Entry 2GC7 (X-ray diffraction, 1.90 A resolution); this record covers chains A and B of the 4 polymer chains in the assembly.

[Chain A]
Name: Methylamine dehydrogenase heavy chain
Source organism: Paracoccus denitrificans
Notes: EC 1.4.99.3
Sequence (386 residues; numbered 1 to 386; the number before each row is that of its first residue):
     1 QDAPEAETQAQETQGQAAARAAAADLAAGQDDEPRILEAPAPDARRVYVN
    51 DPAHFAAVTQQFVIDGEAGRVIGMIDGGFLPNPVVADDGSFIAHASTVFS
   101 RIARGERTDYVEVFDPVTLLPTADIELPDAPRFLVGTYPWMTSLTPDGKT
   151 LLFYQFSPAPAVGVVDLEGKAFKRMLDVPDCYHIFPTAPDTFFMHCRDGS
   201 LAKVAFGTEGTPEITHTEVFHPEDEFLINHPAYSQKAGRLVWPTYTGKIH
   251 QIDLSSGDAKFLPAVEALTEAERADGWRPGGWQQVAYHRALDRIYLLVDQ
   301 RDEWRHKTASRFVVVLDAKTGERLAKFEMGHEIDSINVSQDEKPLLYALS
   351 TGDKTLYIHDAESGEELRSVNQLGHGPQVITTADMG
Unresolved in the structure: 1-4
Disulfides: Cys181-Cys196

[Chain B]
Name: Methylamine dehydrogenase light chain
Source organism: Paracoccus denitrificans
Notes: EC 1.4.99.3
UniProt: P22619 (DHML_PARDE); residues 1-131 here correspond to UniProt positions 58-188 (UniProt number = residue number + 57)
Sequence (131 residues; each row starts with the number of its first residue):
     1 ADAPAGTDPRAKWVPQDNDIQACDYWRHCSIDGNICDCSGGSLTNCPPGT
    51 KLATASWVASCYNPTDGQSYLIAYRDCCGYNVSGRCPCLNTEGELPVYRP
   101 EFANDIIWCFGAEDDAMTYHCTISPIVGKAS
Unresolved in the structure: 1-6
Sequence notes: modified residue (57)
Modified residues: Trp57 (2-amino-3-(6,7-dioxo-6,7-dihydro-1H-indol-3-yl)-propionic acid; TRQ)
Swiss-Prot annotation at these positions:
  - modified residue: Trp57 (Tryptophylquinone)
  - cross-link: Trp57 to Trp108 (Tryptophan tryptophylquinone (Trp-Trp))
Disulfides: Cys23-Cys88, Cys29-Cys61, Cys36-Cys121, Cys38-Cys86, Cys46-Cys77, Cys78-Cys109
Covalent attachments: covalent link Trp57-Trp108

[How chain A and chain B interact]
Contacting residue pairs (76; chain A residue first):
  His54(A) - Val82(B)
  Phe55(A) - Asp32(B)
  Phe55(A) - Val82(B)
  Phe55(A) - Ile107(B)  hydrophobic
  Phe55(A) - Tyr119(B)  hydrophobic
  Ala56(A) - Asn81(B)
  Ala56(A) - Val82(B)  hydrophobic
  Ala57(A) - Asn81(B)  hydrogen bond (backbone-side chain)
  Phe79(A) - Met117(B)
  Phe79(A) - Thr118(B)
  Phe79(A) - Tyr119(B)
  Leu80(A) - Ile107(B)  hydrophobic
  Phe99(A) - Thr118(B)
  Ala103(A) - Gly79(B)
  Ala103(A) - Tyr80(B)
  Ala103(A) - Asn81(B)
  Ala103(A) - Thr118(B)  hydrogen bond (backbone-side chain)
  Arg104(A) - Gly79(B)
  Arg107(A) - Met117(B)
  Phe133(A) - Ile106(B)  hydrophobic
  Leu134(A) - Ile107(B)  hydrogen bond (backbone-backbone)
  Leu134(A) - Met117(B)  hydrophobic
  Val135(A) - Asp105(B)
  Val135(A) - Ile106(B)
  Gly136(A) - Asp105(B)  hydrogen bond (backbone-backbone)
  Tyr138(A) - Val97(B)  hydrophobic
  Tyr138(A) - Asp105(B)  hydrogen bond
  Phe156(A) - Pro100(B)  hydrophobic
  Ser157(A) - Phe110(B)
  Tyr182(A) - Val97(B)
  Tyr182(A) - Tyr98(B)  hydrophobic
  His183(A) - Val97(B)
  His195(A) - Tyr98(B)
  Arg197(A) - Tyr98(B)  hydrogen bond (side chain-backbone)
  Arg197(A) - Arg99(B)
  Arg197(A) - Pro100(B)
  Arg197(A) - Glu101(B)  salt bridge
  His221(A) - Tyr98(B)
  Glu225(A) - Tyr98(B)  hydrogen bond (backbone-side chain)
  Phe226(A) - Leu95(B)  hydrophobic
  Phe226(A) - Pro96(B)  hydrophobic
  Phe226(A) - Tyr98(B)
  Leu227(A) - Pro96(B)
  Leu227(A) - Tyr98(B)  hydrogen bond (backbone-side chain)
  Asn229(A) - Pro96(B)
  Asn229(A) - Val97(B)  hydrogen bond (side chain-backbone)
  Asn229(A) - Asp105(B)  hydrogen bond
  Tyr245(A) - Glu94(B)  hydrogen bond (side chain-backbone)
  Tyr245(A) - Leu95(B)
  Tyr245(A) - Pro96(B)
  Trp282(A) - Asp105(B)
  Asp299(A) - Arg10(B)  salt bridge
  Gln300(A) - Arg10(B)
  Arg301(A) - Arg10(B)
  Asp302(A) - Arg10(B)  hydrogen bond (backbone-backbone)
  Asp302(A) - Lys12(B)
  Trp304(A) - Thr91(B)  hydrogen bond (backbone-side chain)
  Trp304(A) - Glu92(B)
  Trp304(A) - Gly93(B)
  Trp304(A) - Glu94(B)
  Arg305(A) - Pro9(B)  hydrogen bond (side chain-backbone)
  Arg305(A) - Arg10(B)
  Arg305(A) - Ala11(B)
  Arg305(A) - Trp13(B)
  Arg305(A) - Asn90(B)  hydrogen bond
  His306(A) - Thr91(B)
  His306(A) - Glu94(B)  salt bridge
  Lys307(A) - Thr91(B)
  Lys307(A) - Glu94(B)  salt bridge
  Lys307(A) - Asn104(B)
  Lys307(A) - Asp105(B)  salt bridge
  Thr308(A) - Pro9(B)
  Thr308(A) - Arg10(B)
  Ala309(A) - Arg10(B)  hydrogen bond (backbone-side chain)
  Arg311(A) - Arg10(B)
  Glu332(A) - Arg10(B)  salt bridge
Interface residues without a listed pair, chain A (42 interface residues in all): Met141, Ser310
Interface residues without a listed pair, chain B (33 interface residues in all): Gly33, Leu89, Trp108

[Overview]
Chain A and chain B form an interface of 42 and 33 residues respectively; the contacts include 16 hydrogen
bonds and 6 salt bridges. Polar pairs include Arg197(A)-Glu101(B), Asp299(A)-Arg10(B) and His306(A)-Glu94(B).
Here chain A is Methylamine dehydrogenase heavy chain and chain B is Methylamine dehydrogenase light chain,
both from Paracoccus denitrificans. Entry 2GC7 (Substrate reduced, copper free complex of methylamine
dehydrogenase, amicyanin and cytochrome c551i from Paracoccus denitrificans) was determined by X-ray
diffraction.
